4RX8 - chain A; structure by X-ray diffraction, 1.59 A resolution.

Chain A:
Molecule: Tyrosine-protein kinase SYK
Organism: Homo sapiens
Notes: EC 2.7.10.2; fragment: Protein kinase domain residues 356-635
UniProt: P43405 (KSYK_HUMAN); numbering as in UniProt (aligned over 356-635)
Chain sequence (289 residues; numbered 353 to 641; the number before each row is that of its first residue):
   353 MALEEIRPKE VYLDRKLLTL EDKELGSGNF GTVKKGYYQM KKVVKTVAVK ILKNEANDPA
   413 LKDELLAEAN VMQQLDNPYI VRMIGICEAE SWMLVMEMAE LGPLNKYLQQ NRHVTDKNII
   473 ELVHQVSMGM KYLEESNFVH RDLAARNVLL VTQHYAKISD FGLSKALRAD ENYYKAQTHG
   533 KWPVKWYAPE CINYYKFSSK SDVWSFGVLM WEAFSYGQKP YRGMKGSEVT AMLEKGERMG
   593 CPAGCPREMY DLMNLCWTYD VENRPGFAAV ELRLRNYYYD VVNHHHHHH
Unresolved in the structure: 353-363, 406-410, 531, 639-641
Sequence notes: expression tag (353-355, 636-641); conflict Thr467 (Lys in P43405)
Swiss-Prot annotation at these positions:
  - active site: Asp494 (Proton acceptor)
  - binding site (ATP): Leu377 to Val385, Lys402
  - modified residue: Tyr364 (Phosphotyrosine), Ser379 (Phosphoserine), Thr384 (Phosphothreonine), Tyr484 (Phosphotyrosine), Tyr507 (Phosphotyrosine), Tyr525 (Phosphotyrosine), Tyr526 (Phosphotyrosine), Thr530 (Phosphothreonine), Tyr546 (Phosphotyrosine), Ser579 (Phosphoserine), Thr582 (Phosphothreonine), Tyr629 (Phosphotyrosine), Tyr630 (Phosphotyrosine), Tyr631 (Phosphotyrosine)
  - natural variant: Met450 (M450I: In IMD82), Ser550 (S550F: In IMD82; S550Y: In IMD82)
  - mutagenesis: Tyr630 (Y630F: Loss of interaction with BLNK)
Ligand contacts: 3YX (3-{[(1R,2S)-2-aminocyclohexyl]amino}-5-(1H-indol-7-ylamino)-1,2,4-triazine-6-carboxamide): Leu377, Gly378, Ser379, Phe382, Val385, Ala400, Lys402, Val433, Met448, Glu449, Met450, Ala451, Glu452, Leu453, Gly454, Pro455, Arg498, Asn499, Leu501, Ser511, Asp512

In short:
Chain A binds compound 3YX. UniProt lists active-site residue Asp494, 10 ATP-binding residues and one
mutagenesis site.
Chain A is Tyrosine-protein kinase SYK (Homo sapiens); the structure, SYK Catalytic Domain Complexed with a
Potent Triazine Inhibitor2, was determined by X-ray diffraction together with 4RX7 and 4RX9 from the same
study.
